PDB entry 2D10 | X-ray diffraction, 2.50 A resolution | chains A and E

Chain A:
Protein: Radixin
Organism: Mus musculus
Notes: fragment: FERM domain (residues 3-312)
Reference sequence: P26043 (RADI_MOUSE); numbering as in UniProt (aligned over 1-310)
Chain sequence (312 residues; each row starts with the number of its first residue; numbers below 1 keep their minus sign (Gly-1 is residue -1)):
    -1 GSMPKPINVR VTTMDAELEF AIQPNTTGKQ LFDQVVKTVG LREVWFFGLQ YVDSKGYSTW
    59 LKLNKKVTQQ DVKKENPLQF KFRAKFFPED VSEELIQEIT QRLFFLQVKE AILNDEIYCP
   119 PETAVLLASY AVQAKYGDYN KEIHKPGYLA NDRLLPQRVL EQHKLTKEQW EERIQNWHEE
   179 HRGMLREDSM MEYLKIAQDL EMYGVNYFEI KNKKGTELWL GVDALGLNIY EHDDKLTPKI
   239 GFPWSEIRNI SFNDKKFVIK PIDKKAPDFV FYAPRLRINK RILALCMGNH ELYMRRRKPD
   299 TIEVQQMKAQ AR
Disordered / not traced: -1 to 2, 298-310
Construct notes: cloning artifact (-1 to 0)
From the paper describing this entry:
  - conformationally variable residues (loop rearrangement, side-chain flip): Leu225, Ile248, Phe250, Phe255, Asp261, Phe267, Phe269
  - contacts within the chain: Asp261-Ala264 (backbone contact)

Chain E:
Protein: Ezrin-radixin-moesin binding phosphoprotein 50
Reference sequence: O14745 (NHERF_HUMAN); residues 331-358 here correspond to UniProt positions 330-357 (UniProt number = residue number - 1)
Chain sequence (28 residues; numbered 331 to 358; the number before each row is that of its first residue):
   331 KERAHQKRSS KRAPQMDWSK KNELFSNL
Disordered / not traced: 331-338
From the paper describing this entry:
  - contacts within the chain: Asp347-Ser349 (hydrogen bond), Asp347-Lys350 (hydrogen bond), Trp348-Lys351

Interface between chain A and chain E:
Pairs across the interface (40; chain A residue first):
  Glu199(A) - Lys341(E)
  Lys209(A) - Phe355(E)
  Asn210(A) - Phe355(E)  hydrogen bond (side chain-backbone)
  Asn210(A) - Ser356(E)
  Asn210(A) - Leu358(E)
  Lys211(A) - Ser356(E)
  Lys212(A) - Ser356(E)
  Lys212(A) - Asn357(E)
  Lys212(A) - Leu358(E)
  Thr214(A) - Leu358(E)
  Asn226(A) - Ala343(E)
  Ile227(A) - Leu358(E)  hydrophobic
  Glu229(A) - Leu358(E)
  Pro236(A) - Lys341(E)
  Pro236(A) - Ala343(E)  hydrophobic
  Pro236(A) - Pro344(E)
  Lys237(A) - Pro344(E)
  Ile238(A) - Ala343(E)
  Ile238(A) - Lys351(E)
  Ile238(A) - Leu354(E)  hydrophobic
  Ile238(A) - Phe355(E)
  Ile238(A) - Leu358(E)  hydrophobic
  Gly239(A) - Ala343(E)
  Gly239(A) - Lys351(E)  hydrogen bond (backbone-side chain)
  Phe240(A) - Trp348(E)  hydrophobic
  Phe240(A) - Lys351(E)
  Glu244(A) - Trp348(E)  hydrogen bond
  Glu244(A) - Lys351(E)
  Ile257(A) - Trp348(E)
  Pro259(A) - Trp348(E)
  Ala264(A) - Trp348(E)  hydrophobic
  Pro265(A) - Trp348(E)
  Pro265(A) - Ser349(E)
  Pro265(A) - Asn352(E)
  Asp266(A) - Asn352(E)  hydrogen bond (backbone-side chain)
  Phe267(A) - Trp348(E)  hydrophobic
  Phe267(A) - Asn352(E)
  Phe267(A) - Phe355(E)  hydrophobic
  Val268(A) - Phe355(E)
  Phe269(A) - Phe355(E)  hydrophobic
Other interface residues (no listed pair), chain A (26 interface residues in all): Leu216, Ile245, Lys258
Other interface residues (no listed pair), chain E (14 interface residues in all): Arg342, Met346
Interface features reported in the paper:
  - specific contacts: Asn210(A)-Leu358(E), Asn210(A)-Phe355(E) (hydrogen bond), Thr214(A)-Leu358(E), Leu216(A)-Phe355(E), Ile227(A)-Phe355(E), Phe240(A)-Trp348(E), Ile257(A)-Trp348(E), Pro259(A)-Trp348(E), Pro265(A)-Trp348(E), Phe267(A)-Phe355(E), Phe269(A)-Phe355(E)
  - interface residues, chain A: Asn210(A), Thr214(A), Ile238(A), Glu244(A)
  - interface residues, chain E: Met346(E), Trp348(E), Lys351(E), Asn352(E), Leu354(E), Phe355(E), Leu358(E)
  - hot spots on chain E (mutagenesis) - M346A (25- to 33-fold), W348A (25- to 33-fold), K351A (2-fold), N352A (2-fold), L354A, F355A (25- to 33-fold), L358A (7-fold): decreased binding to Radixin (chain A)

Overview:
26 residues of chain A and 14 residues of chain E are in contact, with 4 hydrogen bonds. Polar pairs include
Asn210(A)-Phe355(E), Gly239(A)-Lys351(E) and Glu244(A)-Trp348(E). The authors report contacts between
Asn210(A) and Leu358(E), Thr214(A) and Leu358(E) and Leu216(A) and Phe355(E) among others; a hydrogen bond
between Asn210(A) and Phe355(E). The paper reports that M346A, W348A and K351A of chain E, among others,
reduce binding to Radixin (chain A); interface residues Asn210(A), Thr214(A) and Met346(E) among others; 7
substitutions were tested in all.
Chain A is Radixin (Mus musculus) and chain E is Ezrin-radixin-moesin binding phosphoprotein 50; the
structure, Crystal structure of the Radixin FERM domain complexed with the NHERF-1 C-terminal tail peptide,
was determined by X-ray diffraction, deposited together with 2D11.
